PDB entry 9IZ3 | X-ray diffraction, 2.46 A resolution | chains C and D of the 4 polymer chains in the assembly

Chain C:
Molecule: Putative phosphonopyruvate decarboxylase alpha subunit
Source organism: Bacillus spizizenii ATCC 6633
Reference sequence: D4HRI2 (D4HRI2_BACSC); residues 1-167 here = UniProt positions 1-167
Amino-acid sequence (181 residues; row label = number of the first residue in the row; numbers below 1 keep their minus sign (Met-13 is residue -13)):
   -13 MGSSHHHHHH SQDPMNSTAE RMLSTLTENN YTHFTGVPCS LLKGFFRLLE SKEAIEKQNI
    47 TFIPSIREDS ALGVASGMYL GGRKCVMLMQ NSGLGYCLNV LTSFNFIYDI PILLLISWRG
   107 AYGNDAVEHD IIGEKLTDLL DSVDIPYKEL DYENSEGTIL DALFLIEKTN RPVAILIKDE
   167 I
Disordered / not traced: -13 to 2, 39-43, 106-118, 165-167
Construct notes: initiating methionine (-13); expression tag (-12 to 0)

Chain D:
Molecule: Putative phosphonopyruvate decarboxylase beta subunit
Source organism: Bacillus spizizenii ATCC 6633
Reference sequence: D4HRI3 (D4HRI3_BACSC); residue numbers follow UniProt; this construct covers 1-186
Amino-acid sequence (186 residues; row label = number of the first residue in the row):
     1 MNKHDAIQLI LGQFPSAYLV STCGHISRDL YNINDRARNF YMVGSMGMAA PVGLGLSTVY
    61 PDVPLVVLDG DGSFLMNMGI ITMIGHQKPK NFIHVVLDNG MHESTGGQRT VPLVNVTDIA
   121 LQVGYEYAIE INSGQKSFDL PNEGPGLIHI KVEPRSEKIG KRVHWTPQEI VQRFTNELTL
   181 ENEVSV
Disordered / not traced: 102-108, 155-158, 184-186

How chain C and chain D interact:
Pairs across the interface - 46 pairs, chain C then chain D:
  His19(C) - Val59(D)
  Ile49(C) - Gln87(D)
  Pro50(C) - Met83(D)
  Ser51(C) - Met83(D)
  Ile52(C) - Gly79(D)
  Ile52(C) - Ile80(D)
  Ile52(C) - Thr82(D)
  Ile52(C) - Met83(D)
  Arg53(C) - Met76(D)  hydrogen bond (side chain-backbone)
  Arg53(C) - Asn77(D)  hydrogen bond
  Asp55(C) - Met48(D)
  Ser56(C) - Pro51(D)
  Ser56(C) - Asn77(D)  hydrogen bond
  Ser56(C) - Ile80(D)
  Gly59(C) - Met48(D)
  Gly59(C) - Pro51(D)
  Gly59(C) - Val52(D)
  Val60(C) - Pro51(D)  hydrogen bond (backbone-backbone)
  Val60(C) - Leu54(D)  hydrophobic
  Val60(C) - Gly55(D)
  Ser62(C) - Val52(D)
  Gly63(C) - Val52(D)
  Gly63(C) - Gly55(D)
  Gly63(C) - Leu56(D)
  Met64(C) - Gly55(D)
  Met64(C) - Val59(D)  hydrophobic
  Leu66(C) - Phe40(D)  hydrophobic
  Leu66(C) - Val52(D)  hydrophobic
  Leu66(C) - Leu56(D)  hydrophobic
  Leu66(C) - Thr175(D)
  Gly67(C) - Leu56(D)
  Gly67(C) - Val59(D)
  Gly67(C) - Tyr60(D)
  Val86(C) - Met48(D)  hydrophobic
  Ser89(C) - Val43(D)
  Ser89(C) - Ser45(D)
  Phe90(C) - Met42(D)  hydrophobic
  Phe90(C) - Ser45(D)
  Ile93(C) - Pro167(D)
  Tyr94(C) - Phe40(D)  hydrophobic
  Tyr94(C) - Tyr41(D)  hydrogen bond (side chain-backbone)
  Tyr94(C) - Met42(D)
  Tyr94(C) - Val43(D)  hydrogen bond (side chain-backbone)
  Tyr94(C) - Pro167(D)  hydrophobic
  Tyr94(C) - Gln168(D)
  Tyr94(C) - Val171(D)
Also at the interface, not in a pair above, chain C (23 interface residues in all): Thr47, Arg69, Asp95
Also at the interface, not in a pair above, chain D (26 interface residues in all): Gly44, Thr58

Overview:
The interface between chain C and chain D involves 23 residues on one side and 26 on the other, with 6
hydrogen bonds. Polar pairs include Arg53(C)-Met76(D), Arg53(C)-Asn77(D) and Ser56(C)-Asn77(D).
Chain C is Putative phosphonopyruvate decarboxylase alpha subunit and chain D is Putative phosphonopyruvate
decarboxylase beta subunit, both from Bacillus spizizenii ATCC 6633; the structure, Crystal structure of
phosphonopyruvate decarboxylase RhiEF from Bacillus subtilis ATCC6633, was determined by X-ray diffraction,
deposited together with 9IZ4.
